5Z3G - chains A and i of the 35 polymer chains in the assembly; structure by electron microscopy, 3.65 A resolution.

== Chain A ==
Molecule: 25S rRNA
Source organism: Saccharomyces cerevisiae
Sequence (3396 nucleotides; each row starts with the number of its first residue):
     1 GUUUGACCUCAAAUCAGGUAGGAGUACCCGCUGAACUUAAGCAUAUCAAU
    51 AAGCGGAGGAAAAGAAACCAACCGGGAUUGCCUUAGUAACGGCGAGUGAA
   101 GCGGCAAAAGCUCAAAUUUGAAAUCUGGUACCUUCGGUGCCCGAGUUGUA
   151 AUUUGGAGAGGGCAACUUUGGGGCCGUUCCUUGUCUAUGUUCCUUGGAAC
   201 AGGACGUCAUAGAGGGUGAGAAUCCCGUGUGGCGAGGAGUGCGGUUCUUU
   251 GUAAAGUGCCUUCGAAGAGUCGAGUUGUUUGGGAAUGCAGCUCUAAGUGG
   301 GUGGUAAAUUCCAUCUAAAGCUAAAUAUUGGCGAGAGACCGAUAGCGAAC
   351 AAGUACAGUGAUGGAAAGAUGAAAAGAACUUUGAAAAGAGAGUGAAAAAG
   401 UACGUGAAAUUGUUGAAAGGGAAGGGCAUUUGAUCAGACAUGGUGUUUUG
   451 UGCCCUCUGCUCCUUGUGGGUAGGGGAAUCUCGCAUUUCACUGGGCCAGC
   501 AUCAGUUUUGGUGGCAGGAUAAAUCCAUAGGAAUGUAGCUUGCCUCGGUA
   551 AGUAUUAUAGCCUGUGGGAAUACUGCCAGCUGGGACUGAGGACUGCGACG
   601 UAAGUCAAGGAUGCUGGCAUAAUGGUUAUAUGCCGCCCGUCUUGAAACAC
   651 GGACCAAGGAGUCUAACGUCUAUGCGAGUGUUUGGGUGUAAAACCCAUAC
   701 GCGUAAUGAAAGUGAACGUAGGUUGGGGCCUCGCAAGAGGUGCACAAUCG
   751 ACCGAUCCUGAUGUCUUCGGAUGGAUUUGAGUAAGAGCAUAGCUGUUGGG
   801 ACCCGAAAGAUGGUGAACUAUGCCUGAAUAGGGUGAAGCCAGAGGAAACU
   851 CUGGUGGAGGCUCGUAGCGGUUCUGACGUGCAAAUCGAUCGUCGAAUUUG
   901 GGUAUAGGGGCGAAAGACUAAUCGAACCAUCUAGUAGCUGGUUCCUGCCG
   951 AAGUUUCCCUCAGGAUAGCAGAAGCUCGUAUCAGUUUUAUGAGGUAAAGC
  1001 GAAUGAUUAGAGGUUCCGGGGUCGAAAUGACCUUGACCUAUUCUCAAACU
  1051 UUAAAUAUGUAAGAAGUCCUUGUUACUUAAUUGAACGUGGACAUUUGAAU
  1101 GAAGAGCUUUUAGUGGGCCAUUUUUGGUAAGCAGAACUGGCGAUGCGGGA
  1151 UGAACCGAACGUAGAGUUAAGGUGCCGGAAUACACGCUCAUCAGACACCA
  1201 CAAAAGGUGUUAGUUCAUCUAGACAGCCGGACGGUGGCCAUGGAAGUCGG
  1251 AAUCCGCUAAGGAGUGUGUAACAACUCACCGGCCGAAUGAACUAGCCCUG
  1301 AAAAUGGAUGGCGCUCAAGCGUGUUACCUAUACUCUACCGUCAGGGUUGA
  1351 UAUGAUGCCCUGACGAGUAGGCAGGCGUGGAGGUCAGUGACGAAGCCUAG
  1401 ACCGUAAGGUCGGGUCGAACGGCCUCUAGUGCAGAUCUUGGUGGUAGUAG
  1451 CAAAUAUUCAAAUGAGAACUUUGAAGACUGAAGUGGGGAAAGGUUCCACG
  1501 UCAACAGCAGUUGGACGUGGGUUAGUCGAUCCUAAGAGAUGGGGAAGCUC
  1551 CGUUUCAAAGGCCUGAUUUUAUGCAGGCCACCAUCGAAAGGGAAUCCGGU
  1601 UAAGAUUCCGGAACCUGGAUAUGGAUUCUUCACGGUAACGUAACUGAAUG
  1651 UGGAGACGUCGGCGCGAGCCCUGGGAGGAGUUAUCUUUUCUUCUUAACAG
  1701 CUUAUCACCCCGGAAUUGGUUUAUCCGGAGAUGGGGUCUUAUGGCUGGAA
  1751 GAGGCCAGCACCUUUGCUGGCUCCGGUGCGCUUGUGACGGCCCGUGAAAA
  1801 UCCACAGGAAGGAAUAGUUUUCAUGCCAGGUCGUACUGAUAACCGCAGCA
  1851 GGUCUCCAAGGUGAACAGCCUCUAGUUGAUAGAAUAAUGUAGAUAAGGGA
  1901 AGUCGGCAAAAUAGAUCCGUAACUUCGGGAUAAGGAUUGGCUCUAAGGGU
  1951 CGGGUAGUGAGGGCCUUGGUCAGACGCAGCGGGCGUGCUUGUGGACUGCU
  2001 UGGUGGGGCUUGCUCUGCUAGGCGGACUACUUGCGUGCCUUGUUGUAGAC
  2051 GGCCUUGGUAGGUCUCUUGUAGACCGUCGCUUGCUACAAUUAACGAUCAA
  2101 CUUAGAACUGGUACGGACAAGGGGAAUCUGACUGUCUAAUUAAAACAUAG
  2151 CAUUGCGAUGGUCAGAAAGUGAUGUUGACGCAAUGUGAUUUCUGCCCAGU
  2201 GCUCUGAAUGUCAAAGUGAAGAAAUUCAACCAAGCGCGGGUAAACGGCGG
  2251 GAGUAACUAUGACUCUCUUAAGGUAGCCAAAUGCCUCGUCAUCUAAUUAG
  2301 UGACGCGCAUGAAUGGAUUAACGAGAUUCCCACUGUCCCUAUCUACUAUC
  2351 UAGCGAAACCACAGCCAAGGGAACGGGCUUGGCAGAAUCAGCGGGGAAAG
  2401 AAGACCCUGUUGAGCUUGACUCUAGUUUGACAUUGUGAAGAGACAUAGAG
  2451 GGUGUAGAAUAAGUGGGAGCUUCGGCGCCAGUGAAAUACCACUACCUUUA
  2501 UAGUUUCUUUACUUAUUCAAUGAAGCGGAGCUGGAAUUCAUUUUCCACGU
  2551 UCUAGCAUUCAAGGUCCCAUUCGGGGCUGAUCCGGGUUGAAGACAUUGUC
  2601 AGGUGGGGAGUUUGGCUGGGGCGGCACAUCUGUUAAACGAUAACGCAGAU
  2651 GUCCUAAGGGGGGCUCAUGGAGAACAGAAAUCUCCAGUAGAACAAAAGGG
  2701 UAAAAGCCCCCUUGAUUUUGAUUUUCAGUGUGAAUACAAACCAUGAAAGU
  2751 GUGGCCUAUCGAUCCUUUAGUCCCUCGGAAUUUGAGGCUAGAGGUGCCAG
  2801 AAAAGUUACCACAGGGAUAACUGGCUUGUGGCAGUCAAGCGUUCAUAGCG
  2851 ACAUUGCUUUUUGAUUCUUCGAUGUCGGCUCUUCCUAUCAUACCGAAGCA
  2901 GAAUUCGGUAAGCGUUGGAUUGUUCACCCACUAAUAGGGAACGUGAGCUG
  2951 GGUUUAGACCGUCGUGAGACAGGUUAGUUUUACCCUACUGAUGAAUGUUA
  3001 CCGCAAUAGUAAUUGAACUUAGUACGAGAGGAACAGUUCAUUCGGAUAAU
  3051 UGGUUUUUGCGGCUGUCUGAUCAGGCAUUGCCGCGAAGCUACCAUCCGCU
  3101 GGAUUAUGGCUGAACGCCUCUAAGUCAGAAUCCAUGCUAGAACGCGGUGA
  3151 UUUCUUUGCUCCACACAAUAUAGAUGGAUACGAAUAAGGCGUCCUUGUGG
  3201 CGUCGCUGAACCAUAGCAGGCUAGCAACGGUGCACUUGGCGGAAAGGCCU
  3251 UGGGUGCUUGCUGGCGAAUUGCAAUGUCAUUUUGCGUGGGGAUAAAUCAU
  3301 UUGUAUACGACUUAGAUGUACAACGGGGUAUUGUAAGCAGUAGAGUAGCC
  3351 UUGUUGUUACGAUCUGCUGAGAUUAAGCCUUUGUUGUCUGAUUUGU
Unresolved in the structure: 305-310, 478-481, 706-719, 759-772, 816-925, 992-1058, 1064-1096, 1128-1132, 1191-1200, 1220-1287, 1301-1309, 1452-1879, 1884-2348, 2371-2377, 2383-2996, 3152-3157, 3169-3171, 3280-3283, 3339-3365, 3396

== Chain i ==
Protein: 60S ribosomal protein L32
Source organism: Saccharomyces cerevisiae S288c
Reference sequence: P38061 (RL32_YEAST); residue numbers follow UniProt; this construct covers 1-130
Amino-acid sequence (130 residues; numbered 1 to 130; the number before each row is that of its first residue):
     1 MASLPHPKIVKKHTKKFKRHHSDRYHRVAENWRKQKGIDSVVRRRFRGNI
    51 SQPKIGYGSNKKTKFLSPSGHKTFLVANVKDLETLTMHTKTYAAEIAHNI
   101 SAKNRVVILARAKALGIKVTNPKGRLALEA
Unresolved in the structure: 1-4, 129-130
UniProt features mapped onto this chain:
  - modified residue: Ser-40 (Phosphoserine)

== How chain A and chain i interact ==
Pairs across the interface (114; chain A residue first):
  A423(A) / Arg-24(i)  hydrogen bond to the base
  G424(A) / Arg-24(i)  hydrogen bond to the base
  G425(A) / Gly-48(i)  hydrogen bond to the base
  G426(A) / Gly-48(i)  sugar contact
  C427(A) / Lys-15(i)  phosphate contact
  G437(A) / Lys-123(i)  phosphate contact
  C439(A) / Lys-113(i)  sugar contact
  C439(A) / Leu-128(i)  base contact
  A440(A) / Lys-113(i)  phosphate contact
  G495(A) / Pro-5(i)  phosphate contact
  C634(A) / Arg-47(i)  sugar contact
  G635(A) / Arg-47(i)  salt bridge to the phosphate
  G635(A) / Asn-49(i)  hydrogen bond to the sugar
  C638(A) / His-21(i)  phosphate contact
  G639(A) / Asp-39(i)  phosphate contact
  G639(A) / Ser-40(i)  phosphate contact
  U640(A) / Gly-37(i)  phosphate contact
  U640(A) / Asp-39(i)  phosphate contact
  C655(A) / His-26(i)  hydrogen bond to the phosphate
  C655(A) / Arg-27(i)  hydrogen bond to the phosphate
  C944(A) / Arg-33(i)  salt bridge to the phosphate
  C945(A) / Trp-32(i)  phosphate contact
  C945(A) / Arg-33(i)  phosphate contact
  C945(A) / Lys-34(i)  hydrogen bond to the phosphate
  C945(A) / Lys-36(i)  salt bridge to the phosphate
  U946(A) / Trp-32(i)  hydrogen bond to the phosphate
  U946(A) / Lys-34(i)  phosphate contact
  G947(A) / Lys-54(i)  phosphate contact
  G947(A) / Ile-55(i)  hydrogen bond to the phosphate
  U1144(A) / Arg-43(i)  salt bridge to the phosphate
  U1144(A) / Arg-44(i)  phosphate contact
  G1145(A) / Arg-44(i)  salt bridge to the phosphate
  G1145(A) / Arg-45(i)  hydrogen bond to the sugar
  G1145(A) / Phe-46(i)  phosphate contact
  C1146(A) / Phe-46(i)  phosphate contact
  C1146(A) / Arg-47(i)  hydrogen bond to the phosphate
  G1147(A) / Arg-47(i)  salt bridge to the phosphate
  C1160(A) / Arg-45(i)  base contact
  G1161(A) / Lys-12(i)  base contact
  G1161(A) / Lys-54(i)  sugar contact
  G1161(A) / Gly-56(i)  hydrogen bond to the base
  U1162(A) / Lys-12(i)  sugar contact
  U1162(A) / Gly-56(i)  sugar contact
  U1162(A) / Tyr-57(i)  phosphate contact
  C1338(A) / Lys-12(i)  hydrogen bond to the base
  C1338(A) / Gly-58(i)  sugar contact
  C1338(A) / Ser-59(i)  sugar contact
  C1338(A) / Asn-60(i)  phosphate contact
  C1339(A) / Lys-12(i)  hydrogen bond to the sugar
  C1339(A) / Ile-55(i)  hydrogen bond to the sugar
  C1339(A) / Gly-56(i)  base contact
  C1339(A) / Gly-58(i)  hydrogen bond to the sugar
  C1339(A) / Ser-59(i)  sugar contact
  C1339(A) / Asn-60(i)  phosphate contact
  C1339(A) / Lys-61(i)  hydrogen bond to the phosphate
  G1340(A) / Ile-55(i)  sugar contact
  G1340(A) / Lys-61(i)  phosphate contact
  A1366(A) / Arg-45(i)  hydrogen bond to the phosphate
  G1367(A) / Arg-45(i)  salt bridge to the phosphate
  U1368(A) / Arg-43(i)  sugar contact
  G1387(A) / Asn-78(i)  phosphate contact
  U1388(A) / Asn-78(i)  hydrogen bond to the phosphate
  U1388(A) / Asn-99(i)  hydrogen bond to the sugar
  U1388(A) / Ile-100(i)  phosphate contact
  G1389(A) / Asn-99(i)  sugar contact
  G1389(A) / Ile-100(i)  phosphate contact
  G1389(A) / Ser-101(i)  hydrogen bond to the phosphate
  G1389(A) / Asn-104(i)  hydrogen bond to the phosphate
  C1391(A) / Ser-101(i)  sugar contact
  C1391(A) / Ala-102(i)  phosphate contact
  C1391(A) / Lys-103(i)  sugar contact
  G1392(A) / Ser-101(i)  phosphate contact
  G1392(A) / Ala-102(i)  hydrogen bond to the phosphate
  G1392(A) / Arg-125(i)  salt bridge to the phosphate
  A1393(A) / Asn-99(i)  phosphate contact
  A1393(A) / Arg-125(i)  salt bridge to the phosphate
  A1394(A) / His-98(i)  salt bridge to the phosphate
  A1394(A) / Asn-99(i)  phosphate contact
  C1402(A) / Pro-68(i)  phosphate contact
  C1403(A) / Lys-11(i)  salt bridge to the phosphate
  C1403(A) / Phe-65(i)  phosphate contact
  C1403(A) / Leu-66(i)  phosphate contact
  G1404(A) / Lys-16(i)  base contact
  G1404(A) / Lys-64(i)  phosphate contact
  G1404(A) / Phe-65(i)  hydrogen bond to the phosphate
  G1404(A) / Leu-66(i)  phosphate contact
  U1405(A) / Phe-17(i)  sugar contact
  U1405(A) / Pro-53(i)  base contact
  U1405(A) / Lys-54(i)  hydrogen bond to the base
  U1405(A) / Ile-55(i)  base contact
  U1405(A) / Tyr-57(i)  sugar contact
  U1405(A) / Gly-58(i)  sugar contact
  U1405(A) / Ser-59(i)  phosphate contact
  U1405(A) / Lys-64(i)  phosphate contact
  A1406(A) / Trp-32(i)  sugar contact
  A1406(A) / Pro-53(i)  sugar contact
  A1407(A) / Lys-16(i)  salt bridge to the phosphate
  A1407(A) / Trp-32(i)  sugar contact
  A1407(A) / Arg-33(i)  hydrogen bond to the phosphate
  G1408(A) / Asn-31(i)  phosphate contact
  G1408(A) / Arg-33(i)  salt bridge to the phosphate
  U1410(A) / Leu-75(i)  sugar contact
  C1411(A) / Ala-97(i)  phosphate contact
  C1411(A) / His-98(i)  salt bridge to the phosphate
  C1411(A) / Asn-121(i)  hydrogen bond to the sugar
  G1412(A) / His-98(i)  phosphate contact
  G1412(A) / Arg-105(i)  salt bridge to the phosphate
  G1412(A) / Gly-124(i)  phosphate contact
  G1413(A) / Gly-124(i)  phosphate contact
  G1413(A) / Arg-125(i)  hydrogen bond to the phosphate
  A1433(A) / Arg-19(i)  salt bridge to the phosphate
  A1433(A) / Tyr-25(i)  base contact
  A1433(A) / Arg-27(i)  hydrogen bond to the base
  A1433(A) / Val-28(i)  base contact
Also at the interface, not in a pair above, chain A (64 interface residues in all): A409, C496, C497, G590, G591, C637, G652, C654, A656, A1143, G1365, A1390, G1434
Also at the interface, not in a pair above, chain i (71 interface residues in all): His-6, Lys-8, His-20, Asp-23, Gln-35, Ile-38, Ile-50, Lys-62, Thr-63, Ser-67, Ala-77, Glu-95, Ile-96

== In short ==
64 residues of chain A and 71 residues of chain i are in contact; the contacts include 29 hydrogen bonds and
16 salt bridges. Among the polar pairs are A423(A)/Arg-24(i), G424(A)/Arg-24(i) and G425(A)/Gly-48(i).
Chain A is 25S rRNA (Saccharomyces cerevisiae) and chain i is 60S ribosomal protein L32 (Saccharomyces
cerevisiae S288c); the structure, Cryo-EM structure of a nucleolar pre-60S ribosome (Rpf1-TAP), was determined
by electron microscopy together with 5Z1G from the same study.
